9D6K - chains A and B; structure by X-ray diffraction, 1.29 A resolution.

# Chain A
Name: Cobalt-containing nitrile hydratase subunit alpha
From: Pseudonocardia thermophila
Notes: EC 4.2.1.84
Reference sequence: Q7SID2 (NHAA_PSETH); residues 2-204 here = UniProt positions 2-204
Amino-acid sequence (203 residues; each row starts with the number of its first residue):
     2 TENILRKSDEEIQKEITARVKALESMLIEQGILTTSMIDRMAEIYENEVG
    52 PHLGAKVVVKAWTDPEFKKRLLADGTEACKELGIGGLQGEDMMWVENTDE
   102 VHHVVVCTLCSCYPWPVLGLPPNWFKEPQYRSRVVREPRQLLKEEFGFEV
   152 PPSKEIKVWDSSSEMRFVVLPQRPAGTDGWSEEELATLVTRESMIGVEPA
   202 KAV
Modified positions: C111 (3-sulfinoalanine; CSD)
Ligand contacts: oxygen atom (O): C108, T109, L110, C111, C113, D161, S162, S163
Curated features (UniProtKB/Swiss-Prot):
  - binding site (Co(2+)): C108, C111, S112, C113
  - modified residue: C111 (Cysteine sulfinic acid (-SO2H)), C113 (Cysteine sulfenic acid (-SOH))

# Chain B
Name: Cobalt-containing nitrile hydratase subunit beta
From: Pseudonocardia thermophila
Notes: EC 4.2.1.84
Reference sequence: Q7SID3 (NHAB_PSETH); residue numbers follow UniProt; this construct covers 1-228
Amino-acid sequence (228 residues; numbered 1 to 228; the number before each row is that of its first residue):
     1 MNGVYDVGGTDGLGPINRPADEPVFRAEWEKVAFAMFPATFRAGFMGLDE
    51 FRFGIEQMNPAEYLESPYYWHWIRTYIHHGVRTGKIDLEELERRTQYYRE
   101 NPDAPLPEHEQKPELIEFVNQAVYGGLPASREVDRPPKFKEGDVVRFSTA
   151 SPKGHAARARYVRGKTGTVVKHHGAYIYPDTAGNGLGECPEHLYTVRFTA
   201 QELWGPEGDPNSSVYYDCWEPYIELVDT
Differences from the reference sequence: engineered mutation A157 (Arg in Q7SID3)

# Interface between chain A and chain B
Contacting residue pairs - 181 pairs, chain A then chain B:
  N4(A) with E65(B), hydrogen bond
  R7(A) with E65(B), salt bridge
  Q14(A) with W29(B), hydrogen bond
  E16(A) with R99(B), salt bridge
  I17(A) with W29(B), hydrophobic; P67(B); W70(B), hydrophobic
  T18(A) with W29(B)
  A19(A) with T95(B); R99(B)
  R20(A) with W70(B); R74(B); T95(B)
  V21(A) with W29(B), hydrophobic; V32(B), hydrophobic; I73(B), hydrophobic
  K22(A) with Y98(B); P102(B), hydrogen bond (side chain-backbone); A104(B), hydrogen bond (side chain-backbone); L106(B)
  A23(A) with R94(B); T95(B); Y98(B), hydrophobic
  L24(A) with M36(B), hydrophobic; I86(B), hydrophobic; L91(B)
  E25(A) with V32(B); M36(B); L106(B)
  S26(A) with R94(B), hydrogen bond; Y98(B); P107(B)
  M27(A) with D87(B); E90(B); L91(B), hydrophobic; R94(B)
  L28(A) with T40(B); F45(B), hydrophobic; I86(B), hydrophobic
  I29(A) with L106(B), hydrophobic; P107(B); H109(B)
  E30(A) with R94(B), salt bridge; P107(B)
  Q31(A) with K85(B), hydrogen bond (side chain-backbone); I86(B)
  G32(A) with K112(B), hydrogen bond (backbone-side chain)
  I33(A) with A39(B); A43(B), hydrophobic; F45(B), hydrophobic; L115(B)
  L34(A) with A39(B), hydrophobic
  T35(A) with H109(B); E110(B); Q111(B); L115(B)
  T36(A) with L106(B); H109(B), hydrogen bond (backbone-side chain); Q111(B), hydrogen bond
  S37(A) with Q111(B), hydrogen bond; I116(B)
  M38(A) with A39(B), hydrophobic; L115(B); V119(B), hydrophobic
  I39(A) with K31(B); A35(B), hydrophobic
  R41(A) with I116(B); V119(B); N120(B), hydrogen bond
  M42(A) with F34(B), hydrophobic; A35(B), hydrophobic; P38(B), hydrophobic; V119(B), hydrophobic
  A43(A) with K31(B)
  I45(A) with V119(B), hydrophobic; N120(B); V123(B), hydrophobic
  Y46(A) with V24(B); F34(B), hydrophobic; V123(B)
  E47(A) with F25(B); K31(B), salt bridge
  E49(A) with Y124(B), hydrogen bond
  V50(A) with Y124(B)
  G86(A) with V123(B); Y124(B)
  G87(A) with V123(B); Y124(B); G126(B)
  L88(A) with A122(B); V123(B), hydrogen bond (backbone-backbone); G126(B)
  E91(A) with G126(B); L127(B), hydrogen bond (side chain-backbone); P128(B)
  D92(A) with Y176(B), hydrogen bond
  M94(A) with K171(B)
  T109(A) with Y5(B); V7(B); Y161(B)
  L110(A) with D6(B); A157(B), hydrophobic; Y216(B)
  C111(A) with R52(B)
  S112(A) with Y68(B), hydrogen bond
  C113(A) with R52(B)
  W116(A) with F34(B), hydrophobic
  L121(A) with V24(B), hydrophobic; F25(B), hydrophobic; F34(B), hydrophobic; Y69(B)
  P123(A) with E22(B)
  N124(A) with E22(B), hydrogen bond (backbone-side chain); R26(B)
  W125(A) with I16(B), hydrophobic; N17(B); R18(B)
  K127(A) with Y68(B)
  E128(A) with N17(B)
  P129(A) with L13(B)
  Q130(A) with L13(B), hydrogen bond (side chain-backbone); G14(B); P15(B); I16(B)
  Y131(A) with I16(B)
  R132(A) with Y5(B), hydrogen bond (side chain-backbone); V7(B); Y63(B), hydrogen bond
  S133(A) with V7(B); G9(B), hydrogen bond (backbone-backbone); T10(B); L13(B)
  V136(A) with G8(B); G9(B); Y161(B); W204(B), hydrogen bond (backbone-side chain); V214(B)
  R137(A) with G9(B); D11(B), salt bridge; W204(B)
  P139(A) with S212(B)
  R140(A) with D209(B), salt bridge; N211(B), hydrogen bond (side chain-backbone)
  E146(A) with I16(B); R18(B), salt bridge
  F147(A) with R18(B)
  P153(A) with N211(B), hydrogen bond (backbone-side chain)
  S154(A) with N211(B)
  K155(A) with N211(B), hydrogen bond (backbone-side chain)
  E156(A) with R197(B), salt bridge; N211(B), hydrogen bond (backbone-side chain)
  I157(A) with N211(B), hydrogen bond (backbone-backbone); S212(B), hydrogen bond (backbone-side chain); S213(B), hydrogen bond (backbone-backbone)
  K158(A) with R197(B); S213(B); Y215(B), hydrogen bond
  V159(A) with S213(B), hydrogen bond (backbone-backbone); V214(B); Y215(B), hydrogen bond (backbone-backbone)
  W160(A) with T195(B); Y215(B)
  D161(A) with Y161(B), hydrogen bond; Y215(B), hydrogen bond (backbone-backbone); Y216(B); D217(B)
  S162(A) with D217(B)
  S163(A) with D217(B), hydrogen bond (backbone-side chain); W219(B)
  S164(A) with L193(B); D217(B), hydrogen bond; W219(B)
  E165(A) with L48(B); R52(B), salt bridge; A129(B)
  M166(A) with H173(B); Y176(B); L193(B), hydrophobic; D217(B)
  F168(A) with T195(B); D217(B)
Also at the interface, not in a pair above, chain A (83 interface residues in all): Q89, L142, R167, E199
Also at the interface, not in a pair above, chain B (93 interface residues in all): A27, L64, W72, Y76, I77, D103, G125, R158, A159

# In short
The interface between chain A and chain B involves 83 residues on one side and 93 on the other; the contacts
include 36 hydrogen bonds and 9 salt bridges. Among the polar pairs are R7(A)-E65(B), E16(A)-R99(B) and
E30(A)-R94(B). Chain A binds oxygen atom.
Here chain A is Cobalt-containing nitrile hydratase subunit alpha and chain B is Cobalt-containing nitrile
hydratase subunit beta, both from Pseudonocardia thermophila. Entry 9D6K (Nitrile hydratase BR157A mutant) was
determined by X-ray diffraction, deposited together with 9D65, 9D6J and 9D6M.
